Entry 5W1T (X-ray diffraction, 4.50 A resolution (low resolution: residue-level contacts below are approximate; hydrogen-bond / salt-bridge calls are withheld)); this record covers chains A and B of the 7 polymer chains in the assembly.

Chain A (and B):
Molecule: DNA-directed RNA polymerase subunit alpha
Organism: Escherichia coli (strain K12)
Notes: EC 2.7.7.6; chain B of this document is another copy of the same molecule, construct and numbering; everything in this record applies to it too
UniProtKB: P0A7Z4 (RPOA_ECOLI); residues 1-329 here = UniProt positions 1-329
Chain sequence (329 residues; each row starts with the number of its first residue):
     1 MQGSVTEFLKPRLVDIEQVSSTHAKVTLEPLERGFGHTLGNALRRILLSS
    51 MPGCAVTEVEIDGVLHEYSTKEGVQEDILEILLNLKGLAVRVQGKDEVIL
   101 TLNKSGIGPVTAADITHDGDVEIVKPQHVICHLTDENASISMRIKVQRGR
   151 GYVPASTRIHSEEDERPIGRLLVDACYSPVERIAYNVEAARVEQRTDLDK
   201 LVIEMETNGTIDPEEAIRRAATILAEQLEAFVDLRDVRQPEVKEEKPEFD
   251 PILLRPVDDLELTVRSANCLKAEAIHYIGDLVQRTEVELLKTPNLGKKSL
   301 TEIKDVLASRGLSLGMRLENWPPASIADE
Unresolved in the structure: 1-6, 326-329 (chain B: 1-5, 161-171, 234-329)
Curated features (UniProtKB/Swiss-Prot):
  - region: Glu162 to Glu165 (Required for interaction with Crp at class II promoters)
  - modified residue: Arg265 (ADP-ribosylarginine), Lys297 (N6-acetyllysine), Lys298 (N6-acetyllysine)
  - mutagenesis: Arg45 (R45C: In rpoA112; temperature-sensitive, blocks RNA polymerase assembly), Glu162 to Glu165 (5-fold decrease in CRP-class II promoter-dependent transcription), Glu165 (E165K: 5-fold decrease in CRP-class II promoter-dependent transcription), Arg191 (R191C: In rpoA101; temperature-sensitive)

Chain A / chain B interface:
Contacting residue pairs - 59 pairs, chain A then chain B:
  Glu7(A) with Arg150(B)
  Phe8(A) with Arg150(B); Ile223(B)
  Leu9(A) with Gln227(B)
  Lys10(A) with Glu226(B); Glu229(B)
  Pro11(A) with Gln227(B); Ala230(B); Phe231(B)
  Arg12(A) with Ala230(B); Phe231(B)
  Leu13(A) with Phe231(B)
  Gly34(A) with Arg45(B)
  Phe35(A) with Ile46(B); Ser50(B); Gln227(B)
  Thr38(A) with Ala42(B); Arg45(B)
  Leu39(A) with Leu224(B)
  Asn41(A) with Asn41(B)
  Ala42(A) with Thr38(B)
  Arg45(A) with Gly34(B); His37(B); Thr38(B)
  Ile46(A) with Phe35(B)
  Ser50(A) with Phe8(B); Phe35(B)
  Arg150(A) with Thr6(B); Glu7(B); Phe8(B); Glu32(B)
  Arg218(A) with Phe231(B)
  Ala221(A) with Leu228(B)
  Thr222(A) with Val232(B)
  Ile223(A) with Phe8(B)
  Leu224(A) with Leu228(B)
  Ala225(A) with Val232(B)
  Glu226(A) with Lys10(B)
  Gln227(A) with Leu9(B); Lys10(B); Pro11(B); Leu31(B); Phe35(B)
  Leu228(A) with Ala221(B)
  Phe231(A) with Leu28(B); Leu39(B); Leu43(B)
  Val232(A) with Arg218(B); Thr222(B)
  Asp233(A) with Arg218(B)
  Leu234(A) with Val14(B); Val26(B); Glu214(B); Arg218(B)
  Asp236(A) with Val14(B); Ile16(B)
  Val237(A) with Leu13(B); Val14(B)
  Gln239(A) with Arg12(B)
Interface residues without a listed pair, chain A (38 interface residues in all): Leu28, Leu31, His37, Pro52, Ala230
Interface residues without a listed pair, chain B (40 interface residues in all): Asp233

In short:
The interface between chain A and chain B involves 38 residues on one side and 40 on the other. UniProt lists
6 mutagenesis sites on chain A.
Chain A and chain B are both DNA-directed RNA polymerase subunit alpha (Escherichia coli (strain K12)); the
structure, X-ray crystal structure of Escherichia coli RNA polymerase and DksA complex, was determined by
X-ray diffraction together with 5VSW and 5W1S from the same study.
